4QV4 - chains F and G of the 28 polymer chains in the assembly; structure by X-ray diffraction, 2.70 A resolution.

[Chain F]
Protein: Probable proteasome subunit alpha type-7
Organism: Saccharomyces cerevisiae
Notes: EC 3.4.25.1
UniProtKB: P21242 (PSA7_YEAST); residues -3 to 284 here correspond to UniProt positions 1-288 (UniProt number = residue number + 4)
Amino-acid sequence (288 residues; each row starts with the number of its first residue; numbers below 1 keep their minus sign (Met-3 is residue -3)):
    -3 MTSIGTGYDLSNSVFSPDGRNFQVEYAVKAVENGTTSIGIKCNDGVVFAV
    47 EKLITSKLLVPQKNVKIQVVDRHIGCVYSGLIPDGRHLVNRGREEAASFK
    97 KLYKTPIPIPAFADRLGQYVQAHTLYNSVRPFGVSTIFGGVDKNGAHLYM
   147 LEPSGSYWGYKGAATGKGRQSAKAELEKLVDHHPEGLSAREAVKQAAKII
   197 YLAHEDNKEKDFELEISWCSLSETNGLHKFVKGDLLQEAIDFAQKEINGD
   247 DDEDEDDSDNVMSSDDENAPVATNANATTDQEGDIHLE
Unresolved in the structure: -3 to 1, 245-284
Swiss-Prot annotation at these positions:
  - modified residue: Thr-2 (N-acetylthreonine)

[Chain G]
Protein: Proteasome subunit alpha type-1
Organism: Saccharomyces cerevisiae
Notes: EC 3.4.25.1
UniProtKB: P21243 (PSA1_YEAST); residues -8 to 243 here correspond to UniProt positions 1-252 (UniProt number = residue number + 9)
Amino-acid sequence (252 residues; each row starts with the number of its first residue; numbers below 1 keep their minus sign (Met-8 is residue -8)):
    -8 MSGAAAASAAGYDRHITIFSPEGRLYQVEYAFKATNQTNINSLAVRGKDC
    42 TVVISQKKVPDKLLDPTTVSYIFCISRTIGMVVNGPIPDARNAALRAKAE
    92 AAEFRYKYGYDMPCDVLAKRMANLSQIYTQRAYMRPLGVILTFVSVDEEL
   142 GPSIYKTDPAGYYVGYKATATGPKQQEITTNLENHFKKSKIDHINEESWE
   192 KVVEFAITHMIDALGTEFSKNDLEVGVATKDKFFTLSAENIEERLVAIAE
   242 QD
Unresolved in the structure: -8 to 1, 243
Metal / ion sites: Mg2+: Thr8, Tyr119, Arg122, Met125

[Interface between chain F and chain G]
Pairs across the interface (61; chain F residue first):
  Thr2(F) with His6(G)
  Gly3(F) with His6(G)
  Tyr4(F) with Arg5(G); His6(G); Tyr21(G)
  Ser9(F) with Arg126(G)
  Val10(F) with His6(G); Gln18(G)
  Phe11(F) with Gln18(G), hydrogen bond (backbone-side chain); Tyr21(G); Ala22(G), hydrophobic; Ala25(G), hydrophobic; Arg126(G); Pro127(G)
  Ser12(F) with Tyr21(G)
  Pro13(F) with Tyr21(G), hydrophobic; Lys24(G), hydrogen bond (backbone-side chain)
  Asp14(F) with Lys24(G)
  Gly15(F) with Tyr21(G); Ala25(G)
  Lys37(F) with Asp56(G), salt bridge
  Gln114(F) with Arg82(G), hydrogen bond (side chain-backbone); Asn83(G); Leu86(G)
  Gln117(F) with Pro79(G); Asp80(G); Asn83(G), hydrogen bond; Arg126(G), hydrogen bond
  Thr120(F) with Arg126(G), hydrogen bond (backbone-side chain)
  Leu121(F) with Tyr124(G); Arg126(G); Leu128(G), hydrophobic
  Tyr122(F) with Tyr124(G); Met125(G), hydrophobic
  Ser150(F) with Pro79(G)
  Gly151(F) with Pro79(G)
  Ser152(F) with Ile78(G); Pro79(G)
  Tyr153(F) with Arg82(G), hydrogen bond (backbone-side chain)
  Trp154(F) with Leu55(G), hydrophobic; Thr59(G); Val60(G), hydrophobic; Ser61(G); Tyr62(G); Ile78(G), hydrophobic; Arg82(G)
  Gly155(F) with Leu55(G); Asp56(G), hydrogen bond (backbone-backbone); Thr59(G), hydrogen bond (backbone-side chain)
  Tyr156(F) with Leu54(G); Leu55(G); Asp56(G)
  Lys157(F) with Lys53(G); Leu54(G), hydrogen bond (backbone-backbone); Leu55(G)
  Gly158(F) with Leu54(G)
  Leu172(F) with Leu54(G), hydrophobic
  Glu173(F) with Lys53(G); Leu54(G)
  Val176(F) with Leu54(G), hydrophobic
  Asp177(F) with Lys53(G), salt bridge
Interface residues without a listed pair, chain F (32 interface residues in all): Asp110, Tyr145, Lys169
Interface residues without a listed pair, chain G (29 interface residues in all): Asp52, Pro57, Gly129

[Summary]
32 residues of chain F face 29 of chain G across their interface, with 10 hydrogen bonds and 2 salt bridges.
Among the polar pairs are Lys37(F)-Asp56(G), Asp177(F)-Lys53(G) and Phe11(F)-Gln18(G). The Mg2+ site is built
by Thr8(G), Tyr119(G), Arg122(G) and Met125(G).
Here chain F is Probable proteasome subunit alpha type-7 and chain G is Proteasome subunit alpha type-1, both
from Saccharomyces cerevisiae. Entry 4QV4 (yCP beta5-M45T mutant) was determined by X-ray diffraction,
deposited together with 4QUX, 4QUY, 4QV0, 4QV1, 4QV3, 4QV5 and 42 further entries.
